PDB entry 7LGQ | electron microscopy, 2.70 A resolution | chains A and B of the 12 polymer chains in the assembly

# Chain A (and B)
Molecule: Cyanophycin synthase
From: Synechocystis sp. (strain PCC 6714)
Notes: EC 6.3.2.29, 6.3.2.30; chain B of this document is another copy of the same molecule, construct and numbering; everything in this record applies to it too
Reference sequence: A0A068N621 (A0A068N621_SYNY4); residue numbers follow UniProt; this construct covers 1-873
Chain sequence (879 residues; numbered 1 to 879; the number before each row is that of its first residue):
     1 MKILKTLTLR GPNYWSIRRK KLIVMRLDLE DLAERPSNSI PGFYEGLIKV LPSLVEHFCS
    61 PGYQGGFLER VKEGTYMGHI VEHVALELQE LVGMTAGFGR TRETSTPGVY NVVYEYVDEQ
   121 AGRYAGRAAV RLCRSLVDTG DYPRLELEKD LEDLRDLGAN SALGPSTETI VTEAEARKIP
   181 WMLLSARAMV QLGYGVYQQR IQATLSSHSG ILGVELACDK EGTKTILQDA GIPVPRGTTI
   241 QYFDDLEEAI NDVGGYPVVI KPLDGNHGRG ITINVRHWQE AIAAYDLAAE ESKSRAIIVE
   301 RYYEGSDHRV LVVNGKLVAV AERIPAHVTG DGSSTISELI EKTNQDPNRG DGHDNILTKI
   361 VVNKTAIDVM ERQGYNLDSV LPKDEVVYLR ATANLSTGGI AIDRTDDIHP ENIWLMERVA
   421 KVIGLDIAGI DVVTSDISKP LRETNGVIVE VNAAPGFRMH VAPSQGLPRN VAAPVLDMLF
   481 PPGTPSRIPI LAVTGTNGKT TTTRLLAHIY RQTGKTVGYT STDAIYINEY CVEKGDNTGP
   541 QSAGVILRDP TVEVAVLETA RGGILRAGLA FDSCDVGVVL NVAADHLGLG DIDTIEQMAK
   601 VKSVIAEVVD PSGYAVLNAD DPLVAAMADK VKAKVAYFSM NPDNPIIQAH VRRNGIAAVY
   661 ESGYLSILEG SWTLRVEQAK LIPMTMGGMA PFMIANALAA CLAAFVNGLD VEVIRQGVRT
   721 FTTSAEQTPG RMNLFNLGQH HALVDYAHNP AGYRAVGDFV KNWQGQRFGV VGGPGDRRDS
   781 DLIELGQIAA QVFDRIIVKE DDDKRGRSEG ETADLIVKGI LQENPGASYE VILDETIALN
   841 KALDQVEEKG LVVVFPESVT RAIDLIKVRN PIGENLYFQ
Not modelled in the structure: 293-296, 873-879
Sequence notes: expression tag (874-879)
Bound ions: Mg2+: Thr500, Glu558
Residues lining bound ligands:
  - ATP (adenosine-5'-triphosphate), molecule 1: Lys220, Pro235, Val259, Lys261, Gly268, Ile271, Ile273, Glu300, Arg301, Tyr302, Tyr303, Asp307, Thr392, Val433, Val449, Glu450
  - ATP, molecule 2: Thr496, Asn497, Gly498, Lys499, Thr500, Thr501, Thr522, Glu558, Asn581, Phe692, Asn696, Arg731, Asp745, Ala751, Gly752, Ala755, Val756

# Chain A / chain B interface
Residue-residue contacts - 51 pairs, chain A then chain B:
  Ser185(A) - Thr225(B)
  Ser185(A) - Ile226(B)
  Ser185(A) - Asp229(B)  hydrogen bond
  Ala186(A) - Ile226(B)  hydrophobic
  Arg187(A) - Glu215(B)  salt bridge
  Arg187(A) - Leu216(B)
  Arg187(A) - Asp219(B)  salt bridge
  Arg200(A) - Leu212(B)
  Arg200(A) - Val422(B)  hydrogen bond (side chain-backbone)
  Gln202(A) - Leu212(B)
  Ser206(A) - Leu212(B)
  Ser207(A) - Leu212(B)
  Ser209(A) - Gly210(B)
  Ser209(A) - Ile211(B)  hydrogen bond (backbone-backbone)
  Gly210(A) - Ser209(B)
  Ile211(A) - Ser209(B)  hydrogen bond (backbone-backbone)
  Ile211(A) - Ile211(B)
  Ile211(A) - Val214(B)  hydrophobic
  Leu212(A) - Arg200(B)
  Leu212(A) - Gln202(B)
  Leu212(A) - Ser206(B)
  Leu212(A) - Ser207(B)
  Val214(A) - Ile211(B)  hydrophobic
  Glu215(A) - Arg187(B)  salt bridge
  Leu216(A) - Arg187(B)
  Asp219(A) - Arg187(B)  salt bridge
  Thr225(A) - Ser185(B)
  Ile226(A) - Ser185(B)
  Ile226(A) - Ala186(B)  hydrophobic
  Asp229(A) - Ser185(B)  hydrogen bond
  Asp229(A) - Arg548(B)  hydrogen bond (backbone-side chain)
  Ala230(A) - Val532(B)
  Gly231(A) - Val532(B)
  Gly231(A) - Glu533(B)
  Glu411(A) - Tyr530(B)
  Trp414(A) - Tyr530(B)  hydrophobic
  Arg418(A) - Val532(B)
  Arg418(A) - Asp549(B)  salt bridge
  Lys421(A) - Pro550(B)
  Lys421(A) - Thr551(B)
  Val422(A) - Arg200(B)  hydrogen bond (backbone-side chain)
  Tyr530(A) - Glu411(B)
  Tyr530(A) - Trp414(B)  hydrophobic
  Val532(A) - Ala230(B)
  Val532(A) - Gly231(B)
  Val532(A) - Arg418(B)
  Glu533(A) - Gly231(B)
  Arg548(A) - Asp229(B)  hydrogen bond (side chain-backbone)
  Asp549(A) - Arg418(B)  salt bridge
  Pro550(A) - Lys421(B)
  Thr551(A) - Lys421(B)
Also at the interface, not in a pair above, chain A (40 interface residues in all): Met189, Ile201, Leu205, Gly222, Pro410, Ile423, Ile527, Val545
Also at the interface, not in a pair above, chain B (40 interface residues in all): Met189, Ile201, Leu205, Gly222, Pro410, Ile423, Ile527, Val545

# Overview
Chain A and chain B each contribute 40 residues to their interface; the contacts include 8 hydrogen bonds and
6 salt bridges. Among the polar pairs are Arg187(A)-Glu215(B), Arg187(A)-Asp219(B) and Arg418(A)-Asp549(B).
Chain A binds ATP. Thr500(A) and Glu558(A) coordinate Mg2+.
Both chains are Cyanophycin synthase (Synechocystis sp. (strain PCC 6714)). Entry 7LGQ (Cyanophycin synthetase
1 from Synechocystis sp. UTEX2470 with ATP and 8x(Asp-Arg)-Asn) was determined by electron microscopy (same
publication as 7LG5, 7LGJ and 7LGM).
